8DR7 - chains F and H of the 11 polymer chains in the assembly; structure by electron microscopy, 2.70 A resolution.

Chain F (and H):
Molecule: Proliferating cell nuclear antigen
Source organism: Saccharomyces cerevisiae
Notes: chain H of this document is another copy of the same molecule, construct and numbering; everything in this record applies to it too
UniProt: A0A6B7JGY6 (A0A6B7JGY6_YEASX); residues 1-258 here = UniProt positions 1-258
Amino-acid sequence (277 residues; row label = number of the first residue in the row; numbers below 1 keep their minus sign (Met-18 is residue -18)):
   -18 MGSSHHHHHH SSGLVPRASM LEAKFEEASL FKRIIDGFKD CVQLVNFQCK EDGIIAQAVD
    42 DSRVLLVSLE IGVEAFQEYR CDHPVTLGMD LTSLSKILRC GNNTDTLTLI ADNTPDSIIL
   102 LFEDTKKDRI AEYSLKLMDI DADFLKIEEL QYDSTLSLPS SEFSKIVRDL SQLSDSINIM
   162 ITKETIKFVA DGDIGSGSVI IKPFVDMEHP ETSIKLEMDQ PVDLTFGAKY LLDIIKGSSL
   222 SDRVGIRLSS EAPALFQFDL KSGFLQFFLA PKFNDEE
Unresolved in the structure: -18 to -1, 257-258 (chain H: -18 to 0)
Sequence notes: expression tag (-18 to 0)

How chain F and chain H interact:
Residue-residue contacts (23; chain F residue first):
  Ser74(F) - Ile175(H)
  Cys81(F) - Asp150(H)
  Lys108(F) - Glu143(H)  salt bridge
  Lys108(F) - Phe185(H)
  Asp109(F) - Lys183(H)
  Arg110(F) - Ile181(H)
  Arg110(F) - Ile182(H)
  Ile111(F) - Val180(H)
  Ile111(F) - Ile181(H)  hydrogen bond (backbone-backbone)
  Ala112(F) - Ser179(H)
  Glu113(F) - Gly178(H)
  Glu113(F) - Ser179(H)  hydrogen bond (backbone-backbone)
  Tyr114(F) - Asp150(H)  hydrogen bond
  Tyr114(F) - Leu154(H)  hydrophobic
  Tyr114(F) - Ser177(H)
  Tyr114(F) - Gly178(H)
  Ser115(F) - Gly176(H)
  Ser115(F) - Ser177(H)  hydrogen bond (backbone-backbone)
  Leu116(F) - Ile175(H)
  Lys117(F) - Gly173(H)  hydrogen bond (side chain-backbone)
  Lys117(F) - Asp174(H)
  Lys117(F) - Ile175(H)
  Lys117(F) - Gly176(H)
Also at the interface, not in a pair above, chain F (15 interface residues in all): Lys77, Ile78, Gly82
Also at the interface, not in a pair above, chain H (17 interface residues in all): Leu151, Gln153

Overview:
15 residues of chain F and 17 residues of chain H are in contact, with 5 hydrogen bonds and 1 salt bridge.
Polar contacts include Lys108(F)-Glu143(H), Tyr114(F)-Asp150(H) and Lys117(F)-Gly173(H).
Both chains are Proliferating cell nuclear antigen (Saccharomyces cerevisiae). Entry 8DR7 (Open state of
RFC:PCNA bound to a nicked dsDNA) was determined by electron microscopy together with 8DQW, 8DQX, 8DQZ, 8DR0,
8DR1, 8DR3 and 3 further entries from the same study.
